Entry 7A3Q (X-ray diffraction, 2.70 A resolution); this record covers chains I and M of the 6 polymer chains in the assembly.

# Chain I
Molecule: Single Chain Variable Fragment
From: Homo sapiens
Sequence (144 residues; numbered -1 to 127 plus 15 insertion-coded residues; the number before each row is that of its first residue; a row labelled like 82A-82C holds insertion residues (82A, then the next letters in order); numbers below 1 keep their minus sign (Met-1 is residue -1)):
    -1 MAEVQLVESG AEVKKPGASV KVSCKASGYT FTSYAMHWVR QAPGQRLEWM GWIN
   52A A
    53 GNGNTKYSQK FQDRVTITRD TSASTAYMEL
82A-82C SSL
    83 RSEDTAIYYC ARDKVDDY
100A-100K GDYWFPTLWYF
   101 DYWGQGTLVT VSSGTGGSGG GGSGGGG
Unresolved in the structure: -1 to 0, 112-127
Cystine bridges: Cys22-Cys92
Ligand contacts: 3CX ((2S)-3-(cyclohexylamino)-2-hydroxypropane-1-sulfonic acid): Gly42, Gln43, Arg44

# Chain M
Molecule: Single Chain Variable Fragment
From: Homo sapiens
Sequence (154 residues; each row starts with the number of its first residue; note: 1 number in that range is skipped by the numbering (no residue carries it; nothing is unmodelled there); a row labelled like 27A-27C holds insertion residues (27A, then the next letters in order); numbers below 1 keep their minus sign (Ser-5 is residue -5)):
    -5 SGGGASQSAL TQPAS
    11 VSGSPGQSIT ISCTGTS
27A-27C SDV
    28 GGFNYVSWFQ QHPGKAPKLM LYDVTSRPSG VSSRFSGSKS GNTASLTISG LQAEDEADYY
    88 CSSHTSRG
   95A T
    96 WVFGGGTKLT V
  106A L
   107 AAADDDDKAG WSHPQFEKGG GSGGGSGGGS WSHPQFEK
Unresolved in the structure: -5 to -1, 107-144
Cystine bridges: Cys23-Cys88
Ligand contacts: 3CX ((2S)-3-(cyclohexylamino)-2-hydroxypropane-1-sulfonic acid): Ala8, Asp85, Tyr87, Gly100, Gly101, Thr102, Lys103

# Chain I / chain M interface
Contacting residue pairs (52; chain I residue first):
  His35(I) - Trp96(M)
  Val37(I) - Phe98(M)  hydrophobic
  Gln39(I) - Gln38(M)  hydrogen bond
  Gln39(I) - Tyr87(M)  hydrogen bond
  Gln43(I) - Tyr87(M)
  Arg44(I) - Ser0(M)
  Arg44(I) - Gln1(M)
  Arg44(I) - Ser2(M)
  Arg44(I) - Tyr87(M)
  Arg44(I) - Phe98(M)
  Arg44(I) - Gly99(M)
  Arg44(I) - Gly100(M)
  Leu45(I) - Pro44(M)  hydrophobic
  Leu45(I) - Tyr87(M)  hydrophobic
  Leu45(I) - Phe98(M)
  Glu46(I) - Ser0(M)  hydrogen bond
  Trp47(I) - Thr95A(M)
  Trp47(I) - Trp96(M)
  Trp47(I) - Phe98(M)
  Trp50(I) - Trp96(M)
  Lys58(I) - Arg94(M)  hydrogen bond (side chain-backbone)
  Lys58(I) - Gly95(M)
  Gln61(I) - Arg94(M)
  Tyr91(I) - Gln38(M)  hydrogen bond
  Tyr91(I) - Lys42(M)
  Tyr91(I) - Ala43(M)  hydrophobic
  Tyr100C(I) - Trp96(M)
  Phe100E(I) - Tyr32(M)
  Pro100F(I) - Tyr32(M)  hydrogen bond (backbone-side chain)
  Pro100F(I) - His91(M)
  Pro100F(I) - Trp96(M)  hydrophobic
  Leu100H(I) - Tyr32(M)  hydrophobic
  Leu100H(I) - Ser34(M)
  Leu100H(I) - Tyr49(M)
  Leu100H(I) - Asp50(M)
  Trp100I(I) - Leu46(M)
  Trp100I(I) - Tyr49(M)
  Tyr100J(I) - Tyr32(M)  hydrogen bond (side chain-backbone)
  Tyr100J(I) - Ser34(M)  hydrogen bond
  Tyr100J(I) - Phe36(M)
  Tyr100J(I) - Ser89(M)  hydrogen bond
  Tyr100J(I) - Ser90(M)
  Tyr100J(I) - Trp96(M)
  Phe100K(I) - Phe36(M)
  Phe100K(I) - Leu46(M)
  Phe100K(I) - Trp96(M)
  Phe100K(I) - Phe98(M)  hydrophobic
  Asp101(I) - Leu46(M)
  Trp103(I) - Phe36(M)
  Trp103(I) - Pro44(M)
  Gly104(I) - Ala43(M)
  Gln105(I) - Ala43(M)
Also at the interface, not in a pair above, chain I (25 interface residues in all): Lys62, Thr100G
Also at the interface, not in a pair above, chain M (26 interface residues in all): Asn31, Val33

# In short
25 residues of chain I face 26 of chain M across their interface, with 9 hydrogen bonds. Polar contacts
include Gln39(I)-Gln38(M), Gln39(I)-Tyr87(M) and Glu46(I)-Ser0(M). Compound 3CX is bound between chain I and
chain M.
Here chain I is Single Chain Variable Fragment and chain M is Single Chain Variable Fragment, both from Homo
sapiens. Entry 7A3Q (Crystal structure of dengue 4 virus envelope glycoprotein in complex with the scFv
fragment of the ...) was determined by X-ray diffraction (same publication as 7A3N, 7A3O, 7A3P and 7A3U).
